Entry 7D1A (electron microscopy, 3.80 A resolution); this record covers chains C and A of the 3 polymer chains in the assembly.

[Chain C]
Protein: Group II intron-encoded protein LtrA
Source organism: Lactococcus lactis subsp. cremoris
Notes: EC 2.7.7.49, 3.1.-.-
UniProtKB: P0A3U0 (LTRA_LACLC); residues 1-599 here = UniProt positions 1-599
Amino-acid sequence (599 residues; numbered 1 to 599; the number before each row is that of its first residue):
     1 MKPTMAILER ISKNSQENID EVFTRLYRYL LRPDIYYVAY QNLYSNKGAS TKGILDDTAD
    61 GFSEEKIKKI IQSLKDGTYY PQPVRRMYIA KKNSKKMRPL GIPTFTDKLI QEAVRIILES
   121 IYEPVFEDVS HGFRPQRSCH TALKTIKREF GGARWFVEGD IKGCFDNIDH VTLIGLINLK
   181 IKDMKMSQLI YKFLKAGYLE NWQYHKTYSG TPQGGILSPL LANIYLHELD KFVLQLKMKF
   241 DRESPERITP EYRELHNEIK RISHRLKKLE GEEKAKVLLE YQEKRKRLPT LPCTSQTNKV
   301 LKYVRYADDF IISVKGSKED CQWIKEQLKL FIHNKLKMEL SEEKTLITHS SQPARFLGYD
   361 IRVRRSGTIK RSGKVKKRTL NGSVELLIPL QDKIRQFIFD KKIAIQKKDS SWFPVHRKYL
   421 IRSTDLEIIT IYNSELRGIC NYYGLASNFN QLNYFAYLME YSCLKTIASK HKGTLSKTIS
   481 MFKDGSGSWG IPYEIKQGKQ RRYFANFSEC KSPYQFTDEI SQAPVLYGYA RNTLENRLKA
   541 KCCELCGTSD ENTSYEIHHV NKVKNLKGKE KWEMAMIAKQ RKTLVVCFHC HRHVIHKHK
Not modelled in the structure: 1-3, 252-301, 364-374, 491-519, 541-599
Swiss-Prot annotation at these positions:
  - mutagenesis: Asp308 to Asp309 (Loss of RT function)

[Chain A]
Molecule: 902-nt RNA strand
Source organism: Lactococcus lactis subsp. cremoris
Sequence (902 nucleotides; row label = number of the first residue in the row; note: 1590 numbers in that range are skipped by the numbering (no residue carries them; nothing is unmodelled there)):
     1 GUGCGCCCAG AUAGGGUGUU AAGUCAAGUA GUUUAAGGUA CUACUCUGUA AGAUAACACA
    61 GAAAACAGCC AACCUAACCG AAAAGCGAAA GCUGAUACGG GAACAGAGCA CGGUUGGAAA
   121 GCGAUGAGUU ACCUAAAGAC AAUCGGGUAC GACUGAGUCG CAAUGUUAAU CAGAUAUAAG
   181 GUAUAAGUUG UGUUUACUGA ACGCAAGUUU CUAAUUUCGG UUAUGUGUCG AUAGAGGAAA
   241 GUGUCUGAAA CCUCUAGUAC AAAGAAAGGU AAGUUAUGGU UGUGGACUUA UCUGUUAUCA
   301 CCACAUUUGU ACAAUCUGUA GGAGAACCUA UGGGAACGAA ACGAAAGCGA UGCCGAGAAU
   361 CUGAAUUUAC CAAGACUUAA CACUAACUGG GGAUACCCUA AACAAGAAUG CCUAAUAGAA
   421 AGGAGGAAAA AGGCUAUAGC ACUAGAGCUU GAAAAUCUUG CAAGGGUACG GAGUACUCGU
   481 AGUAGUCUGA GAAGGGUAAC GCCCUUUACA UGGCAAAGGG GUACAGUUAU UGUGUACUAA
   541 AAUUAAAAAU UGAUUAGGGA GGAAAACCUC AAAAUGAAAC CAACAAUGGC AAUUUUAG
  2189 AAAGAAUCAG UAAAAAUUCA CAAGAAAAUA UAGACGAAGU UUUUACAAGA CUUUAUCGUU
  2249 AUCUUUUACG UCCAGAUAUU UAUUACGUGG CGACGCGUUG GGAAAUGGCA AUGAUAGCGA
  2309 AACAACGUAA AACUCUUGUU GUAUGCUUUC AUUGUCAUCG UCACGUGAUU CAUAAACACA
  2369 AGUGAAUUUU UACGAACGAA CAAUAACAGA GCCGUAUACU CCGAGAGGGG UACGUACGGU
  2429 UCCCGAAGAG GGUGGUGCAA ACCAGUCACA GUAAUGUGAA CAAGGCGGUA CCUCCCUACU
  2489 UCAC
Not modelled in the structure: 415-419, 573-578, 2189-2387

[Chain C / chain A interface]
Pairs across the interface (86; chain C residue first):
  Ala6(C) - G561(A)  sugar contact
  Ala6(C) - G562(A)  phosphate contact
  Arg10(C) - G561(A)  sugar contact
  Arg10(C) - G562(A)  salt bridge to the phosphate
  Arg10(C) - A563(A)  salt bridge to the phosphate
  Lys13(C) - A563(A)  hydrogen bond to the base
  Lys13(C) - A565(A)  phosphate contact
  Asn14(C) - A563(A)  hydrogen bond to the base
  Asn14(C) - C567(A)  hydrogen bond to the base
  Glu17(C) - A565(A)  phosphate contact
  Glu17(C) - A566(A)  phosphate contact
  Glu17(C) - C567(A)  phosphate contact
  Asn18(C) - A566(A)  phosphate contact
  Asn18(C) - C567(A)  hydrogen bond to the phosphate
  Glu21(C) - A565(A)  sugar contact
  Tyr29(C) - A564(A)  hydrogen bond to the sugar
  Tyr29(C) - A565(A)  stacking on the base
  Arg32(C) - A564(A)  phosphate contact
  Arg32(C) - A565(A)  salt bridge to the phosphate
  Pro33(C) - A564(A)  sugar contact
  Tyr36(C) - G562(A)  phosphate contact
  Tyr36(C) - A563(A)  hydrogen bond to the phosphate
  Tyr37(C) - A563(A)  phosphate contact
  Tyr37(C) - A564(A)  hydrogen bond to the phosphate
  Ile70(C) - G561(A)  phosphate contact
  Ser73(C) - A560(A)  sugar contact
  Ser73(C) - G561(A)  phosphate contact
  Leu74(C) - A560(A)  phosphate contact
  Tyr79(C) - A547(A)  hydrogen bond to the sugar
  Arg154(C) - G324(A)  salt bridge to the phosphate
  Arg154(C) - A325(A)  salt bridge to the phosphate
  Trp155(C) - G324(A)  phosphate contact
  Trp155(C) - A325(A)  phosphate contact
  Met184(C) - A556(A)  hydrogen bond to the sugar
  Lys185(C) - G557(A)  phosphate contact
  Met186(C) - G557(A)  phosphate contact
  Met186(C) - G558(A)  phosphate contact
  Ser187(C) - G557(A)  hydrogen bond to the sugar
  Gln188(C) - G557(A)  hydrogen bond to the sugar
  Gln188(C) - G558(A)  sugar contact
  Lys192(C) - A582(A)  sugar contact
  Tyr198(C) - U544(A)  sugar contact
  Tyr198(C) - A547(A)  phosphate contact
  Glu200(C) - U544(A)  hydrogen bond to the sugar
  Trp202(C) - A542(A)  hydrogen bond to the sugar
  Trp202(C) - U594(A)  base contact
  Gln203(C) - A542(A)  hydrogen bond to the sugar
  Gln203(C) - U543(A)  hydrogen bond to the phosphate
  Gln203(C) - U544(A)  sugar contact
  Tyr204(C) - U543(A)  phosphate contact
  Tyr204(C) - U544(A)  phosphate contact
  Tyr204(C) - A546(A)  base contact
  Tyr204(C) - A586(A)  phosphate contact
  Arg247(C) - G324(A)  salt bridge to the phosphate
  Ile248(C) - G324(A)  sugar contact
  Ile248(C) - A325(A)  hydrogen bond to the base
  Thr249(C) - A325(A)  hydrogen bond to the base
  Pro250(C) - A325(A)  hydrogen bond to the base
  Glu251(C) - A325(A)  base contact
  Glu251(C) - A326(A)  hydrogen bond to the base
  Lys318(C) - A323(A)  phosphate contact
  His349(C) - A323(A)  stacking on the base
  His349(C) - G324(A)  salt bridge to the phosphate
  Val375(C) - U222(A)  hydrogen bond to the base
  Val375(C) - A223(A)  base contact
  Lys376(C) - U222(A)  base contact
  Arg378(C) - U221(A)  salt bridge to the phosphate
  Arg378(C) - U222(A)  hydrogen bond to the base
  Ser383(C) - A325(A)  base contact
  Phe399(C) - A341(A)  phosphate contact
  Gln406(C) - A340(A)  hydrogen bond to the sugar
  Gln406(C) - A341(A)  sugar contact
  Lys407(C) - A341(A)  sugar contact
  Lys407(C) - C342(A)  sugar contact
  Lys408(C) - A276(A)  phosphate contact
  Asp409(C) - U210(A)  hydrogen bond to the sugar
  Asp409(C) - C211(A)  sugar contact
  Phe413(C) - G278(A)  base contact
  Val415(C) - G278(A)  sugar contact
  Asn450(C) - U222(A)  hydrogen bond to the base
  Asn450(C) - A223(A)  hydrogen bond to the base
  Tyr454(C) - A223(A)  base contact
  Lys472(C) - A2491(A)  salt bridge to the phosphate
  Leu475(C) - G279(A)  base contact
  Trp489(C) - C153(A)  phosphate contact
  Trp489(C) - U154(A)  phosphate contact
Also at the interface, not in a pair above, chain C (64 interface residues in all): Ile7, Glu9, Leu30, Lys195, Gly316, Glu319, Lys377, Gly382, Arg395, Ile405, Ile421, Gln451
Also at the interface, not in a pair above, chain A (42 interface residues in all): C327, A545, C584, A585, U593

[Overview]
Chain C and chain A form an interface of 64 and 42 residues respectively, with 25 hydrogen bonds, 9 salt
bridges and 2 aromatic stacking contacts. Polar contacts include Lys13(C)-A563(A), Asn14(C)-A563(A) and
Asn14(C)-C567(A). Curated annotation (UniProt) lists 2 mutagenesis sites on chain C.
Chain C is Group II intron-encoded protein LtrA and chain A is a 902-nt RNA strand, both from Lactococcus
lactis subsp. cremoris; the structure, cryo-EM structure of a group II intron RNP complexed with its reverse
transcriptase, was determined by electron microscopy together with 7D0F and 7D0G from the same study.
